PDB entry 2WS7 | X-ray diffraction, 2.59 A resolution | chains B and D of the 12 polymer chains in the assembly

Chain B (and D):
Name: Insulin B chain
Notes: chain D of this document is another copy of the same molecule, construct and numbering; everything in this record applies to it too
UniProt: P01308 (INS_HUMAN); residues 1-26 here correspond to UniProt positions 25-50 (UniProt number = residue number + 24)
Chain sequence (26 residues; each row starts with the number of its first residue):
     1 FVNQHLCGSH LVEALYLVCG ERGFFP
Disordered / not traced: 20-26 (chain D: 24-26)
Sequence notes: engineered mutation Pro26 (Tyr50 in P01308)
Ion coordination: Zn2+: His10 (together with chloride ion) (shared with 1 residue of chain F; 1 residue of chain J)
Ligand contacts:
  - phenol (IPH), molecule 1: Val2, His5, Leu6
  - phenol (IPH), molecule 2: Cys7, His10, Leu11, Ala14
From the paper describing this entry:
  - conformationally variable residues (order/disorder transition): Gly20 to Pro26

Interface between chain B and chain D:
Contacting residue pairs - 15 pairs, chain B then chain D:
  Gln4(B) with Glu21(D)
  His5(B) with Tyr16(D), hydrogen bond (backbone-side chain); Leu17(D); Glu21(D), salt bridge
  Gly8(B) with Tyr16(D)
  Ser9(B) with Glu13(D), hydrogen bond; Tyr16(D)
  Val12(B) with Tyr16(D), hydrophobic
  Glu13(B) with Ser9(D); Val12(D); Glu13(D)
  Tyr16(B) with Gln4(D); His5(D), hydrogen bond (side chain-backbone); Gly8(D); Ser9(D)
Other interface residues (no listed pair), chain B (8 interface residues in all): Leu17

In short:
8 residues of chain B and 9 residues of chain D are in contact, with 3 hydrogen bonds and 1 salt bridge. Among
the polar pairs are His5(B)-Glu21(D), His5(B)-Tyr16(D) and Ser9(B)-Glu13(D). Chain B binds phenol. From the
paper: conformational variability at Gly20(B).
Chain B and chain D are both Insulin B chain; the structure, Semi-synthetic analogue of human insulin
ProB26-DTI, was determined by X-ray diffraction (same publication as 2WRU, 2WRV, 2WRW, 2WRX, 2WS0, 2WS1, 2WS4
and 2WS6).
